4JGH - chains B and C of the 4 polymer chains in the assembly; structure by X-ray diffraction, 3.00 A resolution.

# Chain B
Protein: Transcription elongation factor B polypeptide 2
From: Mus musculus
UniProt: P62869 (ELOB_MOUSE); residues 1-118 here = UniProt positions 1-118
Amino-acid sequence (118 residues; row label = number of the first residue in the row):
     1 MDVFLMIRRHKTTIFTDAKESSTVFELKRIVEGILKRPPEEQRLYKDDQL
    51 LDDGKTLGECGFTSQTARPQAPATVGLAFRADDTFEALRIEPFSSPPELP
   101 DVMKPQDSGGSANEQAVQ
Unresolved in the structure: 105-118
Swiss-Prot annotation at these positions:
  - modified residue: M1 (N-acetylmethionine), T84 (Phosphothreonine), S108 (Phosphoserine), S111 (Phosphoserine)

# Chain C
Protein: Transcription elongation factor B polypeptide 1
From: Mus musculus
UniProt: P83940 (ELOC_MOUSE); numbering as in UniProt (aligned over 17-112)
Amino-acid sequence (96 residues; row label = number of the first residue in the row):
    17 MYVKLISSDGHEFIVKREHALTSGTIKAMLSGPGQFAENETNEVNFREIP
    67 SHVLSKVCMYFTYKVRYTNSSTEIPEFPIAPEIPLELLMAANFLDC

# Interface between chain B and chain C
Contacting residue pairs (50; chain B residue first):
  D2(B) with R82(C), salt bridge
  F4(B) with R82(C)
  M6(B) with M75(C), hydrophobic
  K11(B) with D25(C), hydrogen bond (side chain-backbone); G26(C); H27(C); E28(C), hydrogen bond (backbone-backbone)
  T12(B) with E28(C)
  T13(B) with E28(C), hydrogen bond (backbone-backbone); F29(C); I30(C), hydrogen bond (backbone-backbone)
  I14(B) with I30(C)
  F15(B) with F29(C), hydrophobic; I30(C), hydrogen bond (backbone-backbone); V31(C), hydrophobic; S71(C); C74(C), hydrophobic; M75(C), hydrophobic
  T16(B) with Y18(C)
  I34(B) with Y18(C)
  L35(B) with I30(C), hydrophobic
  S64(B) with E89(C)
  R68(B) with E89(C), salt bridge
  P69(B) with M75(C); Y79(C), hydrophobic
  Q70(B) with K72(C), hydrogen bond (backbone-side chain); M75(C); Y79(C); E92(C), hydrogen bond (side chain-backbone); F93(C)
  P72(B) with M75(C)
  E91(B) with H27(C)
  P92(B) with H27(C), hydrogen bond (backbone-side chain)
  F93(B) with H27(C); F29(C), hydrophobic; S67(C); H68(C)
  S94(B) with D25(C); P66(C); S67(C), hydrogen bond (backbone-side chain); H68(C), hydrogen bond
  S95(B) with H68(C)
  P96(B) with H68(C); I99(C), hydrophobic
  P97(B) with H68(C); E98(C); E102(C)
  L99(B) with P97(C); E98(C)
  M103(B) with L101(C), hydrophobic
Also at the interface, not in a pair above, chain B (30 interface residues in all): R8, D17, I30, Q65, A71
Also at the interface, not in a pair above, chain C (27 interface residues in all): T78, P94

# Summary
30 residues of chain B and 27 residues of chain C are in contact; the contacts include 10 hydrogen bonds and 2
salt bridges. Polar pairs include D2(B)-R82(C), R68(B)-E89(C) and K11(B)-D25(C).
Here chain B is Transcription elongation factor B polypeptide 2 and chain C is Transcription elongation factor
B polypeptide 1, both from Mus musculus. Entry 4JGH (Structure of the SOCS2-Elongin BC complex bound to an
N-terminal fragment of Cullin5) was determined by X-ray diffraction.
